3NZJ - chains L and M of the 30 polymer chains in the assembly; structure by X-ray diffraction, 2.40 A resolution.

[Chain L]
Molecule: Proteasome component C5
Source organism: Saccharomyces cerevisiae
Notes: EC 3.4.25.1
Reference sequence: P23724 (PSB1_YEAST); the construct lacks a stretch of the UniProt sequence and is renumbered around it, so the offset changes along the chain: -28 to -1 = UniProt 1-28; 1-70 = UniProt 29-98; 71-106 = UniProt 100-135; 107-144 = UniProt 138-175; 2 more segments
Amino-acid sequence (241 residues; row label = number of the first residue in the row; note: 2 numbers in that range are skipped by the numbering (no residue carries them; nothing is unmodelled there); a row labelled like 10A-10B holds insertion residues (10A, then the next letters in order); numbers below 1 keep their minus sign (Met-28 is residue -28)):
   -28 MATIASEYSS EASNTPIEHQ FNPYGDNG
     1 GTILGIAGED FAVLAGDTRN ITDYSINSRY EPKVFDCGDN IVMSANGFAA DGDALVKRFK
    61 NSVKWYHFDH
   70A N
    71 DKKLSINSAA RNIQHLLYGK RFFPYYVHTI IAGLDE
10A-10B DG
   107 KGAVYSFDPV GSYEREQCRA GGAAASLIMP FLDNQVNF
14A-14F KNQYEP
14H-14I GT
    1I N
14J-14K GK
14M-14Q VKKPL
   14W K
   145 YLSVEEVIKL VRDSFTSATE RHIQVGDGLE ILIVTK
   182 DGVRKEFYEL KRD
Disordered / not traced: -28 to -10

[Chain M]
Molecule: Proteasome component PRE4
Source organism: Saccharomyces cerevisiae
Notes: EC 3.4.25.1
Reference sequence: P30657 (PSB4_YEAST); the construct lacks a stretch of the UniProt sequence and is renumbered around it, so the offset changes along the chain: -41 to -1 = UniProt 1-41; 1-70 = UniProt 42-111; 74-92 = UniProt 120-138; 93-105 = UniProt 141-153; 3 more segments
Amino-acid sequence (266 residues; numbered -41 to 211 plus 19 insertion-coded residues; 6 numbers in that range are skipped by the numbering (no residue carries them; nothing is unmodelled there); the number before each row is that of its first residue; a row labelled like 71B-71D holds insertion residues (71B, then the next letters in order); numbers below 1 keep their minus sign (Met-41 is residue -41)):
   -41 MNHDPFSWGR PADSTYGAYN TQIANAGASP MVNTQQPIVT G
     1 TSVISMKYDN GVIIAADNLG SYGSLLRFNG VERLIPVGDN TVVGISGDIS DMQHIERLLK
    61 DLVTENAYDN
   69A P
   69C L
   70A A
   71A D
    72 A
71B-71D EEA
    74 LEPSYIFEYL ATVMYQRRS
92A-92B KM
    93 NPLWNAIIVA GVQ
10A-10B SN
   106 GDQFLRYVNL LGVTYSSPTL ATGFGAHMAN PLLRKV
14A-14G VDRESDI
   144 PKTTVQVAEE AIVNAMRVLY YRDARSSRNF SLAIIDKN
   18A T
   183 GLTFKKNLQV ENMKWDFAKD IKGYGTQKI
Disordered / not traced: -41 to -9

[Interface between chain L and chain M]
Residue-residue contacts (39):
  Gln-9(L) - Thr-8(M)  hydrogen bond
  Phe-8(L) - Thr-8(M)
  Phe-8(L) - Arg91(M)
  Phe-8(L) - Pro94(M)  hydrophobic
  Phe-8(L) - Leu115(M)  hydrophobic
  Phe-8(L) - Leu116(M)  hydrophobic
  Asn-7(L) - Leu116(M)
  Pro-6(L) - Arg91(M)  hydrogen bond (backbone-side chain)
  Pro-6(L) - Met92B(M)  hydrophobic
  Pro-6(L) - Leu116(M)
  Tyr-5(L) - Arg91(M)
  Asn-2(L) - Val118(M)
  Asn20(L) - Tyr120(M)
  Ser25(L) - His132(M)
  Ile26(L) - Arg139(M)  hydrogen bond (backbone-side chain)
  Asn27(L) - Tyr120(M)  hydrogen bond
  Asn27(L) - Ser122(M)
  Ser28(L) - Ser121(M)  hydrogen bond (side chain-backbone)
  Glu31(L) - Arg111(M)  salt bridge
  Glu31(L) - Tyr120(M)
  Glu31(L) - Ser121(M)  hydrogen bond (side chain-backbone)
  Phe48(L) - Arg91(M)
  Phe48(L) - Leu116(M)
  Phe48(L) - Val118(M)  hydrophobic
  Ala50(L) - Tyr88(M)
  Ala50(L) - Leu116(M)
  Ala50(L) - Gly117(M)
  Ala50(L) - Val118(M)
  Asp51(L) - Tyr88(M)  hydrogen bond
  Asp51(L) - Arg91(M)  salt bridge
  Asp53(L) - Thr119(M)
  Ala54(L) - Tyr88(M)
  Lys57(L) - Glu81(M)  salt bridge
  Phe93(L) - Arg91(M)
  Phe93(L) - Ser92(M)
  Tyr95(L) - Tyr88(M)
  Glu190(L) - Arg14C(M)  salt bridge
  Arg193(L) - Asp14B(M)  salt bridge
  Arg193(L) - Arg14C(M)
Other interface residues (no listed pair), chain L (25 interface residues in all): Gly-4, Arg29, Tyr30
Other interface residues (no listed pair), chain M (23 interface residues in all): Trp96, Leu125, Ala131

[Overview]
The interface between chain L and chain M involves 25 residues on one side and 23 on the other, with 7
hydrogen bonds and 5 salt bridges. Polar contacts include Glu31(L)-Arg111(M), Asp51(L)-Arg91(M) and
Lys57(L)-Glu81(M).
Here chain L is Proteasome component C5 and chain M is Proteasome component PRE4, both from Saccharomyces
cerevisiae. Entry 3NZJ (Crystal structure of yeast 20S proteasome in complex with ligand 2a) was determined by
X-ray diffraction together with 3NZW and 3NZX from the same study.
